6XIX - chains A and G; structure by X-ray diffraction, 2.10 A resolution.

# Chain A (and G)
Molecule: Cysteine hydrolase
Source organism: Herbaspirillum sp. BH-1
Notes: chain G of this document is another copy of the same molecule, construct and numbering; everything in this record applies to it too
UniProtKB: A0A2N6JFX7 (A0A2N6JFX7_9BURK); residues 1-220 here = UniProt positions 1-220
Sequence (223 residues; each row starts with the number of its first residue; numbers below 1 keep their minus sign (Gly-2 is residue -2)):
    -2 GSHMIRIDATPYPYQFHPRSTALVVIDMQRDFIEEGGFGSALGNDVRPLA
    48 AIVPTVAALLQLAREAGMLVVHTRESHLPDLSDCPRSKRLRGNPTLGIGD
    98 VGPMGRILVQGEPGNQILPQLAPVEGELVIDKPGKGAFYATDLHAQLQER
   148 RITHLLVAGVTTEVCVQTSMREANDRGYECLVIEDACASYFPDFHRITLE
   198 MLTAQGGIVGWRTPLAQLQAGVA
Unresolved in the structure: -2 to 0, 220
Covalently attached groups: beta-mercaptoethanol (BME) linked to Cys162
Differences from the reference sequence: expression tag (-2 to 0)
From the paper describing this entry:
  - catalytic residues: Lys129
  - catalytic residues: Asp24, Glu72, Thr158, Cys162 (proposed by the authors, not directly observed)
  - mutagenesis - C162S: abolished catalytic activity on triuret
  - mutagenesis - F35Y (less than 10%), N41Y (less than 10%), E160D, Y187T (less than 10%), Q202E (less than 10%): decreased catalytic activity
  - mutagenesis - A134S: unchanged catalytic activity on triuret

# Interface between chain A and chain G
Pairs across the interface (62; chain A residue first):
  Tyr9(A) - Arg88(G)
  Tyr9(A) - Gly89(G)  hydrogen bond (side chain-backbone)
  Tyr9(A) - Asn90(G)
  Pro82(A) - Gly174(G)
  Ser84(A) - Gly174(G)  hydrogen bond (side chain-backbone)
  Ser84(A) - Glu176(G)
  Arg88(A) - Tyr9(G)
  Arg88(A) - Asn171(G)  hydrogen bond
  Arg88(A) - Tyr175(G)
  Arg88(A) - Glu176(G)  salt bridge
  Arg88(A) - Gly204(G)  hydrogen bond (side chain-backbone)
  Arg88(A) - Ile205(G)  hydrogen bond (side chain-backbone)
  Arg88(A) - Val206(G)  hydrogen bond (side chain-backbone)
  Arg88(A) - Gly207(G)
  Arg88(A) - Trp208(G)
  Gly89(A) - Tyr9(G)  hydrogen bond (backbone-side chain)
  Gly89(A) - Gly203(G)
  Gly131(A) - Asp172(G)
  Lys132(A) - Asp172(G)  hydrogen bond (backbone-side chain)
  Gly133(A) - Asp172(G)  hydrogen bond (backbone-side chain)
  Tyr136(A) - Asp172(G)
  Tyr136(A) - Arg173(G)
  Glu160(A) - Arg168(G)  hydrogen bond (backbone-side chain)
  Glu160(A) - Met198(G)
  Gln164(A) - Gln164(G)  hydrogen bond
  Gln164(A) - Arg168(G)
  Thr165(A) - Arg168(G)
  Arg168(A) - Glu160(G)  hydrogen bond (side chain-backbone)
  Arg168(A) - Gln164(G)
  Arg168(A) - Thr165(G)
  Asn171(A) - Arg88(G)  hydrogen bond
  Asp172(A) - Pro82(G)
  Asp172(A) - Gly131(G)
  Asp172(A) - Lys132(G)  hydrogen bond (side chain-backbone)
  Asp172(A) - Gly133(G)  hydrogen bond (side chain-backbone)
  Asp172(A) - Tyr136(G)
  Arg173(A) - Tyr136(G)
  Gly174(A) - Pro82(G)
  Gly174(A) - Ser84(G)  hydrogen bond (backbone-side chain)
  Tyr175(A) - Arg88(G)
  Glu176(A) - Ser84(G)
  Glu176(A) - Arg88(G)  salt bridge
  Phe188(A) - Gln202(G)
  Phe191(A) - Glu197(G)
  Phe191(A) - Met198(G)  hydrophobic
  Phe191(A) - Ala201(G)  hydrophobic
  Ile194(A) - Phe191(G)  hydrophobic
  Ile194(A) - Ile194(G)  hydrophobic
  Thr195(A) - Met198(G)
  Met198(A) - Glu160(G)
  Met198(A) - Phe191(G)
  Met198(A) - Thr195(G)
  Met198(A) - Met198(G)  hydrophobic
  Ala201(A) - Phe191(G)  hydrophobic
  Gln202(A) - Phe188(G)
  Gly203(A) - Arg88(G)
  Gly203(A) - Gly89(G)  hydrogen bond (backbone-backbone)
  Gly204(A) - Arg88(G)  hydrogen bond (backbone-side chain)
  Ile205(A) - Arg88(G)
  Val206(A) - Arg88(G)  hydrogen bond (backbone-side chain)
  Gly207(A) - Arg88(G)
  Trp208(A) - Arg88(G)
Interface residues without a listed pair, chain A (36 interface residues in all): Leu87, Val161, Tyr187, Glu197
Interface residues without a listed pair, chain G (39 interface residues in all): Asn41, Leu87, Val161, Tyr187, Asp190

# Summary
36 residues of chain A face 39 of chain G across their interface, with 19 hydrogen bonds and 2 salt bridges.
Polar pairs include Arg88(A)-Glu176(G), Tyr9(A)-Gly89(G) and Ser84(A)-Gly174(G). From the paper: catalytic
residues Lys129(A), Asp24(A) and Glu72(A) among others; F35Y, N41Y and E160D of chain A, among others, reduce
catalytic activity; 7 substitutions were tested in all.
Both chains are Cysteine hydrolase (Herbaspirillum sp. BH-1). Entry 6XIX (Triuret Hydrolase (TrtA) from
Herbaspirillum sp. BH-1) was determined by X-ray diffraction, deposited together with 6XJ4 and 6XJE.
